1EOJ - chains A and B; structure by X-ray diffraction, 2.10 A resolution.

Chain A:
Name: Alpha thrombin
From: Homo sapiens
Notes: EC 3.4.21.5
UniProtKB: P00734 (THRB_HUMAN); the construct lacks a stretch of the UniProt sequence and is renumbered around it, so the offset changes along the chain: 1-14 = UniProt 336-349; 16-36 = UniProt 364-384; 37-60 = UniProt 386-409; 61-77 = UniProt 419-435; 8 more segments
Amino-acid sequence (289 residues; each row starts with the number of its first residue; note: 5 numbers in that range are skipped by the numbering (no residue carries them; nothing is unmodelled there); a row labelled like 14A-14N holds insertion residues (14A, then the next letters in order)):
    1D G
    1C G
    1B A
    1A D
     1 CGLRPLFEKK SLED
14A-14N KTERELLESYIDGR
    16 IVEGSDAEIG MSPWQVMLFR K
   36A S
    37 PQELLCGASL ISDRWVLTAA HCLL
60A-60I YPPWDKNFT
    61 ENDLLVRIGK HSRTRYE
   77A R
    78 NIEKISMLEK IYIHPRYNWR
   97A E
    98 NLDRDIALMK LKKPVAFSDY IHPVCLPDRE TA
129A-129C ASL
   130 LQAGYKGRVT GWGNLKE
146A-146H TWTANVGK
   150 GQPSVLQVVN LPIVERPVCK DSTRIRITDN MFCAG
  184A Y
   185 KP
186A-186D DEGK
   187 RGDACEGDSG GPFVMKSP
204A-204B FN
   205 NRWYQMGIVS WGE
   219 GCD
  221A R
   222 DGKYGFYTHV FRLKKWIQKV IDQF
Disordered / not traced: 14L-14N, 146A-146H
Cystine bridges: Cys-1/Cys-122, Cys-42/Cys-58, Cys-168/Cys-182, Cys-191/Cys-220
Differences from the reference sequence: conflict Gly-1C (Glu333 in P00734)
Swiss-Prot annotation at these positions:
  - region: Ala-183 to Val-200 (High affinity receptor-binding region which is also known as the TP508 peptide)
  - active site (Charge relay system): His-57, Asp-102, Ser-195
  - site: Arg-14N, Ile-16 (Cleavage)
  - glycosylation: Asn-60G (N-linked (GlcNAc...) (complex) asparagine)

Chain B:
Name: Thrombin inhibitor P798
Amino-acid sequence (14 residues; each row starts with the number of its first residue):
     1 XRXAXDYEPI PEEA
Modified residues: BBS (4-tert-butylbenzenesulfonic acid) at position 1, CPI (6-carboxypiperidine) at position 3, DOA (12-amino-dodecanoic acid) at position 5; Ala-4 (beta(2-thienyl)alanine; TIH)

Chain A / chain B interface:
Residue-residue contacts - 51 pairs, chain A then chain B:
  Phe-34(A) with Tyr-7(B), hydrophobic
  Gln-38(A) with DOA_5(B); Tyr-7(B); Glu-8(B); Pro-9(B); Ile-10(B)
  Glu-39(A) with DOA_5(B)
  Leu-40(A) with DOA_5(B); Tyr-7(B)
  Leu-41(A) with Ala-4(B); DOA_5(B)
  Cys-42(A) with Ala-4(B)
  His-57(A) with CPI_3(B); Ala-4(B)
  Cys-58(A) with Ala-4(B)
  Tyr-60A(A) with BBS_1(B)
  Trp-60D(A) with CPI_3(B); Ala-4(B)
  Lys-60F(A) with Ala-4(B)
  Arg-73(A) with Asp-6(B), salt bridge; Tyr-7(B), hydrogen bond
  Thr-74(A) with Asp-6(B); Tyr-7(B); Glu-8(B), hydrogen bond (backbone-backbone)
  Arg-75(A) with Glu-8(B)
  Tyr-76(A) with Glu-8(B), hydrogen bond (backbone-side chain); Pro-11(B)
  Ile-82(A) with Ile-10(B), hydrophobic; Ala-14(B), hydrophobic
  Met-84(A) with Ala-14(B)
  Glu-97A(A) with BBS_1(B)
  Leu-99(A) with BBS_1(B); CPI_3(B)
  Ile-174(A) with BBS_1(B)
  Asp-189(A) with Arg-2(B), salt bridge
  Ala-190(A) with Arg-2(B), hydrogen bond (backbone-side chain)
  Cys-191(A) with Arg-2(B)
  Glu-192(A) with Arg-2(B); Ala-4(B)
  Gly-193(A) with DOA_5(B)
  Ser-195(A) with CPI_3(B); Ala-4(B)
  Val-213(A) with Arg-2(B)
  Ser-214(A) with CPI_3(B)
  Trp-215(A) with BBS_1(B); Arg-2(B)
  Gly-216(A) with BBS_1(B); Arg-2(B), hydrogen bond (backbone-backbone)
  Gly-219(A) with Arg-2(B), hydrogen bond (backbone-side chain)
  Cys-220(A) with Arg-2(B)
  Gly-226(A) with Arg-2(B)
Also at the interface, not in a pair above, chain A (38 interface residues in all): Phe-60H, Leu-65, Arg-67, Asn-98, Glu-217
Also at the interface, not in a pair above, chain B (13 interface residues in all): Glu-13

Overview:
The interface between chain A and chain B involves 38 residues on one side and 13 on the other, with 6
hydrogen bonds and 2 salt bridges. Polar pairs include Arg-73(A)/Asp-6(B), Asp-189(A)/Arg-2(B) and
Arg-73(A)/Tyr-7(B). From UniProt: 3 active-site residues on chain A.
Chain A is Alpha thrombin (Homo sapiens) and chain B is Thrombin inhibitor P798; the structure, Design of P1'
and P3' residues of trivalent thrombin inhibitors and their crystal structures, was determined by X-ray
diffraction (same publication as 1EOL).
